PDB entry 8C8T | electron microscopy, 3.20 A resolution | chains G and J of the 14 polymer chains in the assembly

== Chain G ==
Molecule: Envelope glycoprotein gp160
Organism: Human immunodeficiency virus 1
Reference sequence: Q2N0S5 (Q2N0S5_9HIV1); the construct lacks a stretch of the UniProt sequence and is renumbered around it, so the offset changes along the chain: 34-135 = UniProt 33-134; 144-184 = UniProt 135-175; 189-309 = UniProt 188-308; 312-321 = UniProt 309-318; 2 more segments
Chain sequence (469 residues; each row starts with the number of its first residue; note: 15 numbers in that range are skipped by the numbering (no residue carries them; nothing is unmodelled there); a row labelled like 184A-184L holds insertion residues (184A, then the next letters in order)):
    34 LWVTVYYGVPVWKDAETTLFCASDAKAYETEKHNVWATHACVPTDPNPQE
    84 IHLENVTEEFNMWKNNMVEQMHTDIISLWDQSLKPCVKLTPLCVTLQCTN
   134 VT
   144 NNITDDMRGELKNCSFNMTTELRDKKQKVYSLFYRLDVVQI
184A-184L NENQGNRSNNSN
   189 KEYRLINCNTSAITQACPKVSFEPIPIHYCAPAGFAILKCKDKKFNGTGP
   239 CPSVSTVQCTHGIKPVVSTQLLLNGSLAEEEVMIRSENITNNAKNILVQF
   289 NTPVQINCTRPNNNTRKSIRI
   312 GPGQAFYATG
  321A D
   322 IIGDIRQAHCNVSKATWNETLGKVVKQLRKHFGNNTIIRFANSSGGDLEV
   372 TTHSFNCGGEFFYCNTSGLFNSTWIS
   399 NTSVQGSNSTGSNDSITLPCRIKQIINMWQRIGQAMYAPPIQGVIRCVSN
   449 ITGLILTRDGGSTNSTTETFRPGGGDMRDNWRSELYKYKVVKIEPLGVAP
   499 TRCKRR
Disordered / not traced: 57-65, 78-80, 144-149, 184A-184L, 399-411, 460-463
Disulfide bonds: Cys54-Cys74, Cys119-Cys205, Cys131-Cys157, Cys218-Cys247, Cys228-Cys239, Cys296-Cys331, Cys378-Cys445, Cys385-Cys418
Glycans and other covalent adducts: N-acetylglucosamine (NAG) linked to Asn156, Asn160, Asn197, Asn262, Asn276, Asn295, Asn332, Asn363, Asn386, Asn448
Differences from the reference sequence: conflict Asn332 (Thr330 in Q2N0S5), Cys501 (Ala498 in Q2N0S5)

== Chain J ==
Molecule: Gp41 Bg505 T332n Sosip.664
Organism: Human immunodeficiency virus 1
Chain sequence (145 residues; row label = number of the first residue in the row):
   520 LGFLGAAGSTMGAASMTLTVQARNLLSGIVQQQSNLLRAPEAQQHLLKLT
   570 VWGIKQLQARVLAVERYLRDQQLLGIWGCSGKLICCTNVPWNSSWSNRNL
   620 SEIWDNMTWLQWDKEISNYTQIIYGLLEESQNQQEKNEQDLLALD
Disordered / not traced: 547-568, 611-615, 663-664
Disulfide bonds: Cys598-Cys604

== Interface between chain G and chain J ==
Pairs across the interface - 83 pairs, chain G then chain J:
  Leu34(G) with Pro609(J); Trp610(J), hydrogen bond (backbone-backbone)
  Trp35(G) with Asn607(J); Val608(J); Pro609(J); Trp610(J), hydrogen bond (backbone-side chain)
  Val36(G) with Thr606(J), hydrogen bond (backbone-side chain); Val608(J), hydrogen bond (backbone-backbone); Trp610(J)
  Thr37(G) with Cys604(J), hydrogen bond (side chain-backbone); Thr606(J)
  Val38(G) with Leu593(J), hydrophobic; Trp596(J), hydrophobic; Leu602(J); Ile603(J); Cys604(J), hydrogen bond (backbone-backbone)
  Tyr39(G) with Ser534(J); Leu602(J); Trp623(J)
  Tyr40(G) with Leu544(J); Tyr586(J); Gln590(J), hydrogen bond; Leu593(J), hydrophobic; Leu602(J), hydrogen bond (backbone-backbone)
  Gly41(G) with Leu537(J)
  Val42(G) with Trp628(J)
  Pro43(G) with Leu523(J), hydrophobic; Ala525(J); Ala526(J), hydrophobic
  Val44(G) with Leu629(J), hydrophobic; Asp632(J)
  Trp45(G) with Leu523(J), hydrophobic; Ala526(J), hydrophobic; Leu629(J), hydrophobic
  Thr51(G) with Lys574(J)
  Leu52(G) with Trp571(J); Lys574(J)
  Phe53(G) with Trp571(J)
  Cys54(G) with Trp571(J)
  Ala70(G) with Trp571(J)
  Cys74(G) with Trp571(J), hydrophobic
  Val75(G) with Gln575(J)
  Ile84(G) with Leu520(J); Phe522(J)
  Leu86(G) with Leu523(J)
  Glu87(G) with Gly527(J)
  Asn88(G) with Gly527(J)
  Asp107(G) with Trp571(J); Lys574(J), salt bridge
  Leu111(G) with Val570(J), hydrophobic; Trp571(J), hydrophobic
  Gln114(G) with Val570(J)
  Tyr217(G) with Trp571(J)
  Pro220(G) with Ala578(J), hydrophobic
  Ala221(G) with Leu544(J); Leu545(J); Ser546(J); Ala582(J)
  Gly222(G) with Asn543(J); Leu544(J); Arg585(J)
  Gln246(G) with Phe522(J)
  Lys490(G) with Arg585(J)
  Ile491(G) with Leu523(J), hydrophobic; Arg585(J), hydrogen bond (backbone-side chain)
  Pro493(G) with Leu544(J), hydrophobic
  Leu494(G) with Tyr643(J)
  Gly495(G) with Trp631(J)
  Val496(G) with Trp631(J)
  Ala497(G) with Trp610(J); Trp623(J), hydrophobic; Trp628(J), hydrophobic; Trp631(J)
  Pro498(G) with Trp610(J), hydrophobic; Ile622(J), hydrophobic; Trp623(J), hydrogen bond (backbone-side chain)
  Cys501(G) with Cys605(J), hydrophobic
  Arg503(G) with Trp596(J), hydrogen bond (side chain-backbone); Cys598(J); Cys604(J); Cys605(J), hydrogen bond (side chain-backbone); Thr606(J); Glu654(J), salt bridge
Other interface residues (no listed pair), chain G (50 interface residues in all): Ala73, Ser110, Ile215, Phe223, Ala224, Thr244, Glu492, Thr499, Lys502
Other interface residues (no listed pair), chain J (53 interface residues in all): Gly521, Gly524, Gln540, Ala541, Thr569, Leu581, Asp589, Leu592, Gly597, Lys601, Ile642, Leu646

== In short ==
50 residues of chain G face 53 of chain J across their interface; the contacts include 12 hydrogen bonds and 2
salt bridges. Polar pairs include Asp107(G)-Lys574(J), Arg503(G)-Glu654(J) and Trp35(G)-Trp610(J).
N-acetylglucosamine is covalently linked to Asn156(G), Asn160(G), Asn197(G), Asn262(G), Asn276(G) and
Asn295(G) and 4 more.
Chain G is Envelope glycoprotein gp160 and chain J is Gp41 Bg505 T332n Sosip.664, both from Human
immunodeficiency virus 1; the structure, cryo-EM structure of BG505 SOSIP.664 HIV-1 Env trimer in complex with
bNAbs EPTC112 and 3BNC117, was determined by electron microscopy.
